Entry 8VNE (X-ray diffraction, 1.57 A resolution); this record covers chains D and A of the 4 polymer chains in the assembly.

Chain D:
Molecule: 21-nt DNA strand
Sequence (21 nucleotides; each row starts with the number of its first residue):
   501 TTGACTCTCTTAAGAGAGTCA
Metal / ion sites: Mn2+: DA513, DG514 (shared with Asn119(A) of chain A); Na+: DA513, DG514 (shared with Asn119(A) of chain A)

Chain A:
Protein: Intron-encoded endonuclease I-PpoI
Source organism: Physarum polycephalum
Notes: EC 3.1.-.-
UniProtKB: Q94702 (PPO1_PHYPO); residue numbers follow UniProt; this construct covers 2-163
Chain sequence (162 residues; numbered 2 to 163; the number before each row is that of its first residue):
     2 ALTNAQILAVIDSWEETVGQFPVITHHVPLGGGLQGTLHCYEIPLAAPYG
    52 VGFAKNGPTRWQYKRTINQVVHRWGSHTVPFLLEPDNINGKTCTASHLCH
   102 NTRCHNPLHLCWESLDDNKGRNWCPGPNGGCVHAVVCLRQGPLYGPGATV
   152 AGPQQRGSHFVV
Metal / ion sites: Zn2+ site 1: Cys41, Cys100, Cys105, His110; Mn2+: Asn119 (shared with DA513(D), DG514(D) of chain D); Na+: Asn119 (shared with DA513(D), DG514(D) of chain D); Zn2+ site 2: Cys125, Cys132, His134, Cys138
What the authors report for this chain:
  - catalytic residues: His98
  - mutagenesis - H78A/H98A, H98A: decreased catalytic activity
  - mutagenesis - H78A: unchanged catalytic activity

Chain D / chain A interface:
Pairs across the interface (26; chain D residue first):
  DA513(D) - Leu116(A)  base contact
  DA513(D) - Asn119(A)  phosphate contact
  DA513(D) - Lys120(A)  base contact
  DA513(D) - Asn123(A)  hydrogen bond to the phosphate
  DA513(D) - Leu144(A)  phosphate contact
  DG514(D) - Arg61(A)  base contact
  DG514(D) - Thr95(A)  phosphate contact
  DG514(D) - Ala96(A)  phosphate contact
  DG514(D) - Ser97(A)  phosphate contact
  DG514(D) - His98(A)  salt bridge to the phosphate
  DG514(D) - Leu116(A)  sugar contact
  DG514(D) - Asn119(A)  hydrogen bond to the phosphate
  DA515(D) - Asn57(A)  base contact
  DA515(D) - Arg61(A)  salt bridge to the phosphate
  DA515(D) - Thr79(A)  phosphate contact
  DA515(D) - Thr95(A)  phosphate contact
  DA515(D) - Ala96(A)  hydrogen bond to the phosphate
  DA515(D) - Trp113(A)  phosphate contact
  DG516(D) - Asn57(A)  hydrogen bond to the base
  DG516(D) - Gln63(A)  base contact
  DG516(D) - Trp75(A)  phosphate contact
  DG516(D) - Gly76(A)  hydrogen bond to the phosphate
  DA517(D) - Asn57(A)  base contact
  DA517(D) - Gln63(A)  hydrogen bond to the base
  DA517(D) - Arg74(A)  hydrogen bond to the base
  DG518(D) - Arg74(A)  hydrogen bond to the base
Other interface residues (no listed pair), chain D (7 interface residues in all): DA512

Overview:
The interface between chain D and chain A involves 7 residues on one side and 17 on the other, with 8 hydrogen
bonds and 2 salt bridges. Among the polar pairs are DG516(D)-Asn57(A), DA517(D)-Gln63(A) and
DA517(D)-Arg74(A). From the paper: the catalytic residue His98(A); H78A/H98A and H98A of chain A reduce
catalytic activity.
Chain D is a 21-nt DNA strand and chain A is Intron-encoded endonuclease I-PpoI (Physarum polycephalum); the
structure, Homing endonuclease I-PpoI-DNA complex:reaction at pH6.0 (K+ MES) with 500 uM Mn2+ for 10s, was
determined by X-ray diffraction together with 8VMO, 8VMP, 8VMQ, 8VMR, 8VMS, 8VMT and 35 further entries from
the same study.
